2W7O - chains B and E of the 3 polymer chains in the assembly; structure by X-ray diffraction, 3.16 A resolution.

# Chain B
Name: DNA polymerase kappa
From: Homo sapiens
Notes: EC 2.7.7.7
UniProtKB: Q9UBT6 (POLK_HUMAN); residues 19-526 here = UniProt positions 19-526
Amino-acid sequence (508 residues; numbered 19 to 526; the number before each row is that of its first residue):
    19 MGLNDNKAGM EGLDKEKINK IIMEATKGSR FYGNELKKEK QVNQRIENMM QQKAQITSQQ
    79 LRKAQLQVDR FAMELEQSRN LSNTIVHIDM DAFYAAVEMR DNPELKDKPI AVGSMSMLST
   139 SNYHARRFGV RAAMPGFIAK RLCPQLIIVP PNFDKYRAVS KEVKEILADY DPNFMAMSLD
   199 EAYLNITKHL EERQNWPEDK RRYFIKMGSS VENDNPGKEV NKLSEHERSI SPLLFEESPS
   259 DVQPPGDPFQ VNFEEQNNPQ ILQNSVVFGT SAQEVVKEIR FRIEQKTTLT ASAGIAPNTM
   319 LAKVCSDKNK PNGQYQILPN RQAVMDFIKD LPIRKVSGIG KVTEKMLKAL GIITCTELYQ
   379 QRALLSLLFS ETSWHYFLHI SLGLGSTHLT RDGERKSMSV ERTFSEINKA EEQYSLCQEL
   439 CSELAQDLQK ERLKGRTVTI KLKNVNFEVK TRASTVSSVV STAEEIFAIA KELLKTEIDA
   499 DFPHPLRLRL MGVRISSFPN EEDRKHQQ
Disordered / not traced: 19-32, 224-281, 521-526
Bound ions: Ca2+ site 1: Asp-107, Met-108, Asp-198 (together with 2'-deoxyguanosine-5'-triphosphate); Ca2+ site 2: Asp-325 (together with 2'-deoxyguanosine-5'-triphosphate)
Ligand contacts: 2'-deoxyguanosine-5'-triphosphate (DGT): Asp-107, Met-108, Asp-109, Ala-110, Tyr-112, Ser-137, Thr-138, Tyr-141, Arg-144, Ala-150, Ala-151, Asp-198, Asp-325, Lys-328
Reported in the primary citation:
  - binding site for the 18-nt DNA strand: Phe-49, Ser-134, Met-135, Ala-151, Pro-153, Phe-155, Lys-461, Arg-507
  - specificity-determining residues: Met-135 (proposed by the authors, not directly observed)
  - binding site for 2'-deoxyguanosine-5'-triphosphate: Tyr-112, Arg-144, Lys-328
  - specificity-determining residues: Leu-508
  - mutagenesis - L508A, L508K: unchanged catalytic activity on dCTP insertion opposite G
  - mutagenesis - L508R (29-fold): decreased catalytic activity on dCTP insertion opposite G
  - mutagenesis - L508K: decreased catalytic activity on dATP insertion opposite 8-oxoG
  - mutagenesis - L508A (2.2-fold): increased catalytic activity on dATP opposite 8-oxoG
  - mutagenesis - L508R: decreased catalytic activity on 8-oxoG
  - mutagenesis - L508A, L508K: unchanged catalytic activity on unmodified DNA

# Chain E
Molecule: 13-nt DNA strand
Sequence (13 nucleotides; numbered 1 to 13; the number before each row is that of its first residue):
     1 GGGGGAAGGA TTC
Disordered / not traced: 1-2

# Interface between chain B and chain E
Residue-residue contacts (28; chain B residue first):
  Lys-56(B) / DA10(E)  salt bridge to the phosphate
  Gln-59(B) / DG9(E)  phosphate contact
  Val-60(B) / DA10(E)  phosphate contact
  Arg-63(B) / DA10(E)  salt bridge to the phosphate
  Ser-196(B) / DC13(E)  hydrogen bond to the phosphate
  Asp-198(B) / DC13(E)  phosphate contact
  Glu-199(B) / DC13(E)  phosphate contact
  Lys-321(B) / DC13(E)  salt bridge to the phosphate
  Val-354(B) / DT12(E)  phosphate contact
  Ser-355(B) / DT12(E)  phosphate contact
  Gly-356(B) / DT11(E)  phosphate contact
  Gly-356(B) / DT12(E)  hydrogen bond to the phosphate
  Ile-357(B) / DT11(E)  phosphate contact
  Ile-357(B) / DT12(E)  phosphate contact
  Gly-358(B) / DT11(E)  hydrogen bond to the phosphate
  Gly-358(B) / DT12(E)  phosphate contact
  Lys-359(B) / DA10(E)  salt bridge to the phosphate
  Lys-359(B) / DT11(E)  phosphate contact
  Val-360(B) / DA10(E)  phosphate contact
  Val-360(B) / DT11(E)  hydrogen bond to the phosphate
  Thr-361(B) / DT11(E)  hydrogen bond to the phosphate
  Lys-468(B) / DG8(E)  phosphate contact
  Thr-469(B) / DA7(E)  sugar contact
  Thr-469(B) / DG8(E)  hydrogen bond to the phosphate
  Arg-470(B) / DA7(E)  phosphate contact
  Arg-470(B) / DG8(E)  salt bridge to the phosphate
  Ala-471(B) / DA7(E)  hydrogen bond to the phosphate
  Thr-473(B) / DA6(E)  phosphate contact
Other interface residues (no listed pair), chain B (23 interface residues in all): Glu-362, Val-467

# Overview
23 residues of chain B face 8 of chain E across their interface, with 7 hydrogen bonds and 5 salt bridges.
Polar pairs include Ser-196(B)/DC13(E), Gly-356(B)/DT12(E) and Gly-358(B)/DT11(E). From the paper: a binding
site for the 18-nt DNA strand at Phe-49(B), Ser-134(B) and Met-135(B) among others; L508R of chain B reduces
catalytic activity on dCTP insertion opposite G; 3 substitutions were tested in all.
Chain B is DNA polymerase kappa (Homo sapiens) and chain E is a 13-nt DNA strand; the structure, Structure and
Activity of Bypass Synthesis by Human DNA Polymerase Kappa Opposite the 7,8-Dihydro-8-oxodeoxyguanosine
Adduct, was determined by X-ray diffraction together with 2W7P from the same study.
